2FG8 - chains B and G of the 8 polymer chains in the assembly; structure by X-ray diffraction, 2.50 A resolution.

== Chain B (and G) ==
Molecule: Ferritin light chain
Source organism: Homo sapiens
Notes: chain G of this document is another copy of the same molecule, construct and numbering; everything in this record applies to it too
UniProt: P02792 (FRIL_HUMAN); residues 5-178 here correspond to UniProt positions 1-174 (UniProt number = residue number - 4)
Sequence (174 residues; each row starts with the number of its first residue):
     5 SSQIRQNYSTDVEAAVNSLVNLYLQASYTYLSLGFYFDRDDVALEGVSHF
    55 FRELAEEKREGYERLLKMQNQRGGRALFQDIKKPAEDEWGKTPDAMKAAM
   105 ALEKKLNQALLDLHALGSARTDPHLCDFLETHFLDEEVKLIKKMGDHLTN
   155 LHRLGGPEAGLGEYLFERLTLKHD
Ion coordination: Cs+ site 1: D131, E134 (shared with 2 residues of chain A; 2 residues of chain C); Cs+ site 2: E134 (shared with 1 residue of chain A; 1 residue of chain C)

== How chain B and chain G interact ==
Residue-residue contacts - 34 pairs, chain B then chain G:
  K146(B) - D42(G)  hydrogen bond (side chain-backbone)
  K146(B) - D44(G)
  G149(B) - D44(G)
  D150(B) - R43(G)
  D150(B) - D44(G)
  D150(B) - A47(G)
  T153(B) - D44(G)  hydrogen bond (side chain-backbone)
  T153(B) - D45(G)
  T153(B) - V46(G)
  N154(B) - A47(G)  hydrogen bond (side chain-backbone)
  N154(B) - L48(G)
  N154(B) - Y168(G)
  R157(B) - V46(G)  hydrogen bond (side chain-backbone)
  R157(B) - A47(G)
  R157(B) - L48(G)
  R157(B) - G164(G)
  R157(B) - L165(G)
  R157(B) - E167(G)  salt bridge
  L158(B) - L165(G)  hydrophobic
  L158(B) - Y168(G)  hydrophobic
  G160(B) - E162(G)
  E162(B) - E162(G)
  L165(B) - L165(G)  hydrophobic
  L169(B) - L165(G)  hydrophobic
  L169(B) - Y168(G)  hydrogen bond (backbone-side chain)
  L169(B) - L169(G)  hydrophobic
  F170(B) - Y168(G)
  L173(B) - Y168(G)
  L173(B) - R172(G)  hydrogen bond (backbone-side chain)
  L173(B) - L173(G)  hydrophobic
  T174(B) - Y168(G)  hydrogen bond
  T174(B) - R172(G)  hydrogen bond
  K176(B) - R172(G)
  K176(B) - H177(G)  hydrogen bond
Other interface residues (no listed pair), chain B (16 interface residues in all): P161

== Overview ==
The chain B/chain G interface involves 16 residues from each chain; the contacts include 9 hydrogen bonds and
1 salt bridge. Polar contacts include R157(B)-E167(G), K146(B)-D42(G) and T153(B)-D44(G). The Cs+ site 1 is
built by D131(B) and E134(B).
Chain B and chain G are both Ferritin light chain (Homo sapiens); the structure, Structure of Human Ferritin L
Chain, was determined by X-ray diffraction, deposited together with 2FFX and 2FG4.
